Entry 5BTF (X-ray diffraction, 2.61 A resolution); this record covers chains A and D of the 8 polymer chains in the assembly.

== Chain A ==
Protein: DNA gyrase subunit A
Organism: Mycobacterium tuberculosis (strain ATCC 25618 / H37Rv)
Notes: EC 5.99.1.3; fragment: GyrA 2-500 with IGSG C-terminal tag
UniProt: P9WG47 (GYRA_MYCTU); numbering as in UniProt (aligned over 2-500)
Sequence (503 residues; row label = number of the first residue in the row):
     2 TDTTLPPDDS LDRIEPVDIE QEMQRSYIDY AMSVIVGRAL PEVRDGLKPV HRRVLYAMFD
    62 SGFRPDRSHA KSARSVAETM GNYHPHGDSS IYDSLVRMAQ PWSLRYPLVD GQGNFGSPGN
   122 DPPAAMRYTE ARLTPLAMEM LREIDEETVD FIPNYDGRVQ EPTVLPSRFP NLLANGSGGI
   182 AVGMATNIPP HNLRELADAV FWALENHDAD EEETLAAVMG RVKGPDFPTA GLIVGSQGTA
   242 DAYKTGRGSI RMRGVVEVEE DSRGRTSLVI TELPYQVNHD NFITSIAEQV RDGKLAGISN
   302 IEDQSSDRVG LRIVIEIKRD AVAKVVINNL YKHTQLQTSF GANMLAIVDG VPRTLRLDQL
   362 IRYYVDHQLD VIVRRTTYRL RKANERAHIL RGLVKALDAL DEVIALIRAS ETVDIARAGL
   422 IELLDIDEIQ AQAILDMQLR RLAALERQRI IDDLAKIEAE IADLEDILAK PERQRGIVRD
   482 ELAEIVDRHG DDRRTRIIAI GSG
Unresolved in the structure: 2-14, 502-504
Differences from the reference sequence: engineered mutation S90 (Ala in P9WG47); expression tag (501-504)
Modified positions: Y129 (O-phosphotyrosine; PTR)
Swiss-Prot annotation at these positions:
  - active site: Y129 (O-(5'-phospho-DNA)-tyrosine intermediate)
  - modified residue: T2 (N-acetylthreonine)
  - natural variant: S91 (S91P: Confers ciprofloxacin resistance, in clinical isolate), D94 (D94A: Confers ciprofloxacin resistance, in clinical isolate; D94G: Confers ciprofloxacin resistance, in clinical isolate; D94H: Confers ciprofloxacin resistance, in clinical isolate ...)
  - mutagenesis: T80 (T80A: Slight resistance to fluoroquinolones. Hypersusceptibile, 2- to 14-fold higher sensitivity to fluoroquinolones, 2- to 8-fold more efficient in fluoroquinolone-induced DNA cleavage ...), G88 (G88A: Confers fluoroquinolone resistance, IC(50) is 2- to 26-fold higher than wild-type ...), D94 (D94G/H: 25- 45-fold increased resistance to fluoroquinolones, 4- to 8-fold reduction in fluoroquinolone-induced DNA cleavage ...)

== Chain D ==
Protein: DNA gyrase subunit B
Organism: Mycobacterium tuberculosis (strain ATCC 25618 / H37Rv)
Notes: EC 5.99.1.3; fragment: GyrB 426-675 with N-terminal SNA tag
UniProt: P9WG45 (GYRB_MYCTU); residue numbers follow UniProt; this construct covers 426-675
Sequence (253 residues; each row starts with the number of its first residue):
   423 SNALVRRKSA TDIGGLPGKL ADCRSTDPRK SELYVVEGDS AGGSAKSGRD SMFQAILPLR
   483 GKIINVEKAR IDRVLKNTEV QAIITALGTG IHDEFDIGKL RYHKIVLMAD ADVDGQHIST
   543 LLLTLLFRFM RPLIENGHVF LAQPPLYKLK WQRSDPEFAY SDRERDGLLE AGLKAGKKIN
   603 KEDGIQRYKG LGEMDAKELW ETTMDPSVRV LRQVTLDDAA AADELFSILM GEDVDARRSF
   663 ITRNAKDVRF LDV
Unresolved in the structure: 423, 432-436
Differences from the reference sequence: expression tag (423-425)
Swiss-Prot annotation at these positions:
  - binding site (Mg(2+)): E459, D532, D534
  - site (Interaction with DNA): K484, N487
  - mutagenesis: D472 (D472H: No supercoiling activity), R482 (R482K: Increased susceptibility to fluoroquinolones, half supercoiling activity, no fluoroquinolone-induced DNA cleavage (makes sequence more like E.coli)), N499 (N499D: 17-fold increased resistance to fluoroquinolones, slightly increased DNA cleavage in absence of drugs), D577 (D577A: 37% supercoiling, 54% decatenation, 126% DNA cleavage in presence of norfloxacin; D577R: <2% supercoiling, 4% decatenation), E620 to D627 (<3% supercoiling, 18% decatenation, 75% DNA cleavage in presence of norfloxacin), E620 (E620A: 15% supercoiling, 19% decatenation, 143% DNA cleavage in presence of norfloxacin; E620R: 10% supercoiling, 7% decatenation), E623 (E623A: 18% supercoiling, 11% decatenation, 131% DNA cleavage in presence of norfloxacin; E623R: <2% supercoiling, 2% decatenation), D627 (D627A: 13% supercoiling, 10% decatenation, 42% DNA cleavage in presence of norfloxacin; D627R: <2% supercoiling, 3% decatenation)
Bound ions: Mg2+: D532, D534
Ligand contacts: Gatifloxacin (GFN; 1-cyclopropyl-6-fluoro-8-methoxy-7-[(3S)-3-methylpiperazin-1-yl]-4-oxo-1,4-dihydroquinoline-3-carboxylic acid): R482, G483, T500, E501

== Interface between chain A and chain D ==
Residue-residue contacts (28; chain A residue first):
  R68(A) with E604(D), salt bridge; D605(D)
  S69(A) with E604(D); D605(D)
  K72(A) with E615(D), salt bridge
  Q113(A) with K572(D); Q608(D), hydrogen bond
  G114(A) with E615(D); D617(D)
  N115(A) with S462(D); S466(D)
  D122(A) with K468(D)
  A125(A) with S462(D)
  Y129(A) with G460(D); D461(D); S462(D); G614(D); E615(D)
  R133(A) with D605(D), salt bridge
  R292(A) with S431(D), hydrogen bond (side chain-backbone)
  E303(A) with R446(D), salt bridge
  D304(A) with R446(D)
  Q305(A) with R446(D)
  D308(A) with S469(D); K619(D)
  R309(A) with G470(D), hydrogen bond (side chain-backbone); R471(D), hydrogen bond (side chain-backbone); W622(D)
Also at the interface, not in a pair above, chain A (18 interface residues in all): D67, S306
Also at the interface, not in a pair above, chain D (25 interface residues in all): K430, G465, D472, S473, M616, A618

== In short ==
Chain A and chain D form an interface of 18 and 25 residues respectively, with 4 hydrogen bonds and 4 salt
bridges. Polar pairs include R68(A)-E604(D), K72(A)-E615(D) and R133(A)-D605(D). Bound to chain D:
Gatifloxacin.
Chain A is DNA gyrase subunit A and chain D is DNA gyrase subunit B, both from Mycobacterium tuberculosis
(strain ATCC 25618 / H37Rv); the structure, Crystal structure of a topoisomerase II complex, was determined by
X-ray diffraction (same publication as 5BS8, 5BTA, 5BTC, 5BTD, 5BTG, 5BTI, 5BTL and 5BTN).
